PDB entry 1AKW | X-ray diffraction, 1.75 A resolution | chain A

# Chain A
Protein: Flavodoxin
From: Desulfovibrio vulgaris subsp. vulgaris str. Hildenborough
UniProtKB: P00323 (FLAV_DESVH); numbering as in UniProt (aligned over 2-148)
Sequence (147 residues; row label = number of the first residue in the row):
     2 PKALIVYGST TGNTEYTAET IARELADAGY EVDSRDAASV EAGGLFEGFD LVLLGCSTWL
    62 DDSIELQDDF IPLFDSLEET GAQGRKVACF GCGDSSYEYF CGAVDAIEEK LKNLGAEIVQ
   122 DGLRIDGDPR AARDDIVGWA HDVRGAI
Sequence notes: engineered mutation Leu61 (Gly in P00323)
Small-molecule neighbours: FMN (flavin mononucleotide): Gly9, Ser10, Thr11, Thr12, Gly13, Asn14, Thr15, Glu16, Ser58, Thr59, Trp60, Leu61, Cys93, Gly94, Asp95, Tyr98, Tyr100, Phe101, Cys102

# In short
Chain A binds flavin mononucleotide.
Chain A is Flavodoxin (Desulfovibrio vulgaris subsp. vulgaris str. Hildenborough); the structure, G61L
oxidized flavodoxin mutant, was determined by X-ray diffraction together with 1AKR, 1AKT and 1AZL from the
same study.
